9DHR - chains A and D of the 8 polymer chains in the assembly; structure by electron microscopy, 3.54 A resolution.

# Chain A (and D)
Name: Isoform Flip of Glutamate receptor 2
Source organism: Rattus norvegicus
Notes: chain D of this document is another copy of the same molecule, construct and numbering; everything in this record applies to it too
UniProt: P19491 (GRIA2_RAT), isoform P19491-2; residues 391-820 here correspond to UniProt positions 412-841 (UniProt number = residue number + 21)
Amino-acid sequence (430 residues; each row starts with the number of its first residue):
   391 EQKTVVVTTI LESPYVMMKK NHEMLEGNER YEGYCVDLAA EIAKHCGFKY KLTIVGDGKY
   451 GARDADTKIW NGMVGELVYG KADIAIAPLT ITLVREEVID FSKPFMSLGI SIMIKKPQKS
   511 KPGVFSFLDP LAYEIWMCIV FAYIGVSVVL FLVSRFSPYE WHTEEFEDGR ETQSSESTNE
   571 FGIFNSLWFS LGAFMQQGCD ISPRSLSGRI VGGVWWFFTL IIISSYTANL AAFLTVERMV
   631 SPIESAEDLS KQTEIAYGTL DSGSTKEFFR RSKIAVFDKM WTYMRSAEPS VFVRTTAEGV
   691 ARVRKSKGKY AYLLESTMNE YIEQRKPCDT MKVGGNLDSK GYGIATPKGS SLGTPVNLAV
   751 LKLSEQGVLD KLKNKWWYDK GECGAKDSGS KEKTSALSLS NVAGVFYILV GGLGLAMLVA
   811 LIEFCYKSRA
Disordered / not traced: 550-564 (chain D: 550-564, 820)
Construct notes: conflict Q392 (Asn413 in P19491)
Cystine bridges: C718-C773
Residues lining bound ligands: glutamic acid (GLU): Y450, P478, L479, T480, R485, L650, G653, S654, T655, E705, Y732
Swiss-Prot annotation at these positions:
  - binding site (L-glutamate): P478, T480, R485, S654, T655, E705
  - site: R453 (Interaction with the cone snail toxin Con-ikot-ikot), I633 (Crucial to convey clamshell closure to channel opening), R660 (Interaction with the cone snail toxin Con-ikot-ikot), K752 (Interaction with the cone snail toxin Con-ikot-ikot)
  - modified residue (Phosphoserine): S662, S696
  - lipidation (S-palmitoyl cysteine): C589, C815
Reported in the primary citation:
  - conformationally variable residues (domain motion, helix shift): A622, S635

# Interface between chain A and chain D
Contacting residue pairs (48):
  L483(A) - L748(D)  hydrophobic
  L483(A) - L751(D)  hydrophobic
  L483(A) - E755(D)
  E486(A) - K493(D)  salt bridge
  E486(A) - L751(D)
  K493(A) - E486(D)  salt bridge
  K493(A) - F491(D)
  K493(A) - S492(D)
  P494(A) - P494(D)
  F574(A) - L596(D)  hydrophobic
  F574(A) - R599(D)
  N575(A) - R599(D)  hydrogen bond
  W578(A) - S592(D)
  W578(A) - R599(D)
  W578(A) - W606(D)  hydrophobic
  G582(A) - W606(D)
  M585(A) - W606(D)  hydrophobic
  Q587(A) - A583(D)  hydrogen bond (side chain-backbone)
  Q587(A) - W606(D)
  D590(A) - S592(D)  hydrogen bond
  Y616(A) - I611(D)
  Y616(A) - S614(D)
  T617(A) - S614(D)
  L620(A) - S615(D)
  R661(A) - E755(D)  salt bridge
  L751(A) - E486(D)
  E755(A) - R661(D)  salt bridge
  T784(A) - F623(D)
  A786(A) - D519(D)
  A786(A) - P520(D)
  L787(A) - P520(D)
  L787(A) - L521(D)  hydrophobic
  L787(A) - A522(D)
  L787(A) - I525(D)
  L787(A) - S615(D)
  V792(A) - I612(D)  hydrophobic
  V795(A) - F608(D)  hydrophobic
  V795(A) - I611(D)  hydrophobic
  F796(A) - C528(D)  hydrophobic
  F796(A) - F608(D)  hydrophobic
  L799(A) - A532(D)  hydrophobic
  L799(A) - V536(D)  hydrophobic
  G802(A) - I600(D)
  A806(A) - S597(D)
  A806(A) - I600(D)  hydrophobic
  A806(A) - V601(D)  hydrophobic
  M807(A) - L542(D)  hydrophobic
  F814(A) - P548(D)  hydrophobic
Also at the interface, not in a pair above, chain A (42 interface residues in all): F491, S492, S497, F517, L581, A621, L624, L748, S785, S788, L789, L803, V809, A810
Also at the interface, not in a pair above, chain D (50 interface residues in all): L483, S497, V539, V543, Q586, G588, P593, G603, V604, W605, F607, L610, A618, N619, R628, N747, K752
Interface features reported in the paper:
  - residue pairs: E486(A)-K493(D) (salt bridge), R661(A)-E755(D) (salt bridge)

# Summary
Chain A and chain D form an interface of 42 and 50 residues respectively, with 3 hydrogen bonds and 4 salt
bridges. Polar pairs include E486(A)-K493(D), R661(A)-E755(D) and N575(A)-R599(D). The paper describes salt
bridges between E486(A) and K493(D) and R661(A) and E755(D). Chain A binds glutamic acid. From the paper:
conformational variability at A622(A) and S635(A).
Both chains are Isoform Flip of Glutamate receptor 2 (Rattus norvegicus). Entry 9DHR (Glutamate activated
state of the GluA2-gamma2 complex) was determined by electron microscopy, deposited together with 9DHP, 9DHQ,
9DHS, 9DHT, 9MRK, 9MRL, 9MRM and 9MRN.
